8ST2 - chains A and B of the 9 polymer chains in the assembly; structure by electron microscopy, 2.94 A resolution.

== Chain A (and B) ==
Molecule: Neuronal acetylcholine receptor subunit alpha-4
Organism: Homo sapiens
Notes: chain B of this document is another copy of the same molecule, construct and numbering; everything in this record applies to it too
Reference sequence: P43681 (ACHA4_HUMAN); the construct lacks a stretch of the UniProt sequence and is renumbered around it, so the offset changes along the chain: 1-338 = UniProt 27-364; 339-342 = UniProt 582-585; 345-386 = UniProt 586-627
Amino-acid sequence (386 residues; row label = number of the first residue in the row):
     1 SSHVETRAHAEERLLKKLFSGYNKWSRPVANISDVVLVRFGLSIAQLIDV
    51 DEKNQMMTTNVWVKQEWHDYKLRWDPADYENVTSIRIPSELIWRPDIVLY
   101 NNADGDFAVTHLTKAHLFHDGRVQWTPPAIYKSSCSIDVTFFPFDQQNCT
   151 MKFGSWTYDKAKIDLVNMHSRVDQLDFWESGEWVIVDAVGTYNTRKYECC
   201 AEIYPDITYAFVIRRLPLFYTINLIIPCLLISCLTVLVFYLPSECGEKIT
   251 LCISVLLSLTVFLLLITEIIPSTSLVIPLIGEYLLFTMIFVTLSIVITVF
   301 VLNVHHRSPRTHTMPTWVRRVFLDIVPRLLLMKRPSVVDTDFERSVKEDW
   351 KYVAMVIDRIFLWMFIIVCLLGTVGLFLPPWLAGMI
Unresolved in the structure: 1-4, 384-386
Disulfides: Cys135-Cys149, Cys199-Cys200
Covalent attachments: N-acetylglucosamine (NAG) linked to Asn31, Asn81, Asn148
Differences from the reference sequence: insertion (343-344)
Swiss-Prot annotation at these positions:
  - binding site (Ca(2+)): Val50, Glu52
  - lipidation: Cys245 (S-palmitoyl cysteine)
  - glycosylation (N-linked (GlcNAc...) asparagine): Asn31, Asn81, Asn148

== Chain A / chain B interface ==
Contacting residue pairs (102):
  Asn23(A) with Glu12(B); Leu15(B); Lys16(B)
  Trp25(A) with Pro88(B), hydrophobic; Leu91(B); Lys114(B)
  Ser26(A) with Ala8(B); Glu12(B)
  Arg27(A) with Arg7(B); Ala8(B)
  Val29(A) with Arg7(B); Ala8(B), hydrogen bond (backbone-backbone)
  Ala30(A) with Thr6(B)
  Asn31(A) with Arg7(B)
  Ile32(A) with Arg7(B), hydrogen bond (backbone-side chain); Val82(B), hydrophobic
  Gln55(A) with Ser180(B), hydrogen bond (side chain-backbone)
  Lys71(A) with Glu12(B), salt bridge
  Trp93(A) with Lys114(B)
  Asn102(A) with Gln46(B), hydrogen bond (backbone-side chain); Asn60(B), hydrogen bond (backbone-side chain)
  Ala103(A) with Gln46(B)
  Asp104(A) with Ile48(B); Thr58(B)
  Phe107(A) with Asn60(B); His111(B); Pro128(B), hydrophobic
  Ser134(A) with Gln46(B); Trp178(B)
  Cys135(A) with Trp178(B), hydrophobic
  Ser136(A) with Trp178(B)
  Trp156(A) with Trp62(B); Thr113(B); Thr126(B), hydrogen bond (side chain-backbone); Pro128(B)
  Thr157(A) with Arg86(B), hydrogen bond (backbone-side chain); Lys114(B)
  Tyr158(A) with Arg86(B); Lys114(B), hydrogen bond
  Asp159(A) with Arg86(B), salt bridge
  Lys162(A) with Arg7(B); Arg86(B)
  Arg195(A) with Asp176(B), salt bridge
  Tyr197(A) with Trp62(B), hydrophobic; Asp176(B)
  Glu198(A) with Lys64(B), salt bridge; Asp173(B)
  Glu202(A) with His116(B)
  Tyr204(A) with Arg86(B)
  Gly246(A) with Glu247(B)
  Glu247(A) with Glu247(B)
  Lys248(A) with Glu247(B)
  Ile249(A) with Glu247(B), hydrogen bond (backbone-side chain)
  Thr250(A) with Glu247(B), hydrogen bond (backbone-side chain); Thr250(B)
  Ile253(A) with Leu251(B), hydrophobic; Ser254(B)
  Leu256(A) with Ile231(B), hydrophobic; Leu234(B), hydrophobic
  Leu257(A) with Ser258(B)
  Thr260(A) with Phe262(B)
  Leu263(A) with Pro227(B), hydrophobic
  Leu264(A) with Leu265(B), hydrophobic
  Thr267(A) with Phe219(B); Asn223(B), hydrogen bond
  Ile270(A) with Phe219(B), hydrophobic
  Pro271(A) with Phe219(B)
  Ser272(A) with Glu182(B); Phe219(B)
  Thr273(A) with Ser180(B); Gly181(B); Phe219(B)
  Ser274(A) with Gly181(B), hydrogen bond (backbone-backbone); Leu216(B), hydrogen bond (side chain-backbone); Leu218(B); Phe219(B)
  Leu275(A) with Gly181(B); Leu216(B), hydrophobic
  Leu285(A) with Ile222(B); Ile226(B), hydrophobic
  Met288(A) with Pro227(B), hydrophobic
  Thr292(A) with Leu230(B); Leu234(B)
  Ile295(A) with Leu234(B), hydrophobic
  Val296(A) with Leu237(B), hydrophobic
  Val299(A) with Leu241(B), hydrophobic
  Phe300(A) with Tyr240(B), hydrophobic
  Leu302(A) with Pro242(B)
  Asn303(A) with Tyr240(B), hydrogen bond (side chain-backbone); Pro242(B)
  His306(A) with Pro242(B); Glu244(B)
  Arg307(A) with Tyr240(B), hydrogen bond
  Pro309(A) with Pro335(B)
  Arg310(A) with Arg334(B); Val337(B); Asp339(B); Glu348(B), salt bridge
  Thr311(A) with Pro335(B)
  His312(A) with Pro335(B); Met355(B)
  Glu343(A) with Val337(B)
Other interface residues (no listed pair), chain A (71 interface residues in all): Gly21, Lys53, Tyr100, Asn101, Thr150, Cys199, Ile277, Ile289, Thr313
Other interface residues (no listed pair), chain B (68 interface residues in all): Glu11, Glu80, Gln124, Pro127, Ala129, Ile130, His169, Tyr220, Cys245, Lys333, Ser345, Tyr352

== In short ==
71 residues of chain A and 68 residues of chain B are in contact, with 15 hydrogen bonds and 5 salt bridges.
Polar contacts include Lys71(A)-Glu12(B), Asp159(A)-Arg86(B) and Arg195(A)-Asp176(B). UniProt lists
Ca2+-binding residues Val50(A) and Glu52(A) on chain A.
Chain A and chain B are both Neuronal acetylcholine receptor subunit alpha-4 (Homo sapiens); the structure,
The 3alpha2beta stoichiometry of human alpha4beta2 nicotinic acetylcholine receptor in complex with
acetylcholine, was determined by electron microscopy together with 8SSZ, 8ST0, 8ST1 and 8ST3 from the same
study.
